6HN0 - chain A; structure by X-ray diffraction, 2.12 A resolution.

== Chain A ==
Molecule: Serum albumin
Organism: Ovis aries
UniProtKB: P14639 (ALBU_SHEEP); residues 1-583 here correspond to UniProt positions 25-607 (UniProt number = residue number + 24)
Amino-acid sequence (583 residues; numbered 1 to 583; the number before each row is that of its first residue):
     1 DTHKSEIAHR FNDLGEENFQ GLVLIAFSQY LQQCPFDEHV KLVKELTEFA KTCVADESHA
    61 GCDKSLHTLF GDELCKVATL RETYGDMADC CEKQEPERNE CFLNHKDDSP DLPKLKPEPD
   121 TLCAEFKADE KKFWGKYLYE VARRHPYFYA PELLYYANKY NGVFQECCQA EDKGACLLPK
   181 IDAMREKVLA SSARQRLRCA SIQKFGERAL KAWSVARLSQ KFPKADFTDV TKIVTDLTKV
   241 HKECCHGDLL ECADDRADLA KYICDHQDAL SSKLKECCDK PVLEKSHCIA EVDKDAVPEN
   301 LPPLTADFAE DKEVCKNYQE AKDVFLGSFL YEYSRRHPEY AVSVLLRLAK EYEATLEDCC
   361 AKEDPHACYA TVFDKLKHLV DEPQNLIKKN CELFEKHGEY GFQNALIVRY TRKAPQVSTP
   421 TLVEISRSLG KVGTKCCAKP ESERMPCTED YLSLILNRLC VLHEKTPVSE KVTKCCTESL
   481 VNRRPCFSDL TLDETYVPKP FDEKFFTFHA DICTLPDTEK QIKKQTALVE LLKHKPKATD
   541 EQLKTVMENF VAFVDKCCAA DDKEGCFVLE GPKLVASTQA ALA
Disulfide bonds: Cys53-Cys62, Cys75-Cys91, Cys90-Cys101, Cys123-Cys168, Cys167-Cys176, Cys199-Cys245, Cys244-Cys252, Cys264-Cys278, Cys277-Cys288, Cys315-Cys360, Cys359-Cys368, Cys391-Cys437, Cys436-Cys447, Cys460-Cys476, Cys475-Cys486, Cys513-Cys558, Cys557-Cys566
Ion coordination: Na+ site 1: Glu243, Glu251, Asp255; Na+ site 2 near Arg347 (its only coordinating residue here); Na+ site 3 near Ser488 (its only coordinating residue here); Na+ site 4: Lys504, Thr507
Small-molecule neighbours:
  - diclofenac (DIF; 2-[2,6-dichlorophenyl)amino]benzeneacetic acid), molecule 1: Gln20, Leu24, Phe36, Asp37, Val40, Val43, Lys44, Asp129, Lys131, Lys132, Trp134, Gly135
  - diclofenac (DIF), molecule 2: Leu115, Lys116, Pro117, Leu122, Tyr137, Glu140, Val141, Tyr160, Ile181, Met184, Arg185, Val188
  - diclofenac (DIF), molecule 3: His145, Glu186, Leu189, Ala190, Ser192, Ala193, Glu424, Ser428, Lys435, Tyr451, Leu454, Ile455, Arg458
  - diclofenac (DIF), molecule 4: Arg208, Lys211, Val215, Thr231, Val234, Thr235
  - diclofenac (DIF), molecule 5: Leu386, Ile387, Asn390, Phe402, Leu406, Arg409, Leu429, Val432, Gly433, Cys437, Thr448, Glu449, Leu452, Arg484, Ser488
  - diclofenac (DIF), molecule 6: His397, Tyr400, Gly401, Asn404, Ala405, Val408, Lys524, Leu528, Leu543, Lys544, Met547, Glu548, Val551
  - (2S)-2-hydroxybutanedioic acid (LMR), molecule 1: Arg208, Lys211, Ala212, Leu326, Gly327, Leu330, Ala349
  - (2S)-2-hydroxybutanedioic acid (LMR), molecule 2: Arg217, Leu218, Lys221, Phe222, Ile233, Leu237, Leu259, Ile263, Ile289, Ala290, Val292
  - malonate ion (MLI): Leu304, Tyr333, His337, Tyr340, Phe373
Swiss-Prot annotation at these positions:
  - binding site (Cu cation): His3
  - binding site (Ca(2+)): Glu6, Asp13, Glu243, Asp248, Glu251, Asp254, Asp258
  - binding site (Zn(2+)): His67, His246, Asp248
  - modified residue: Ser5 (Phosphoserine), Ser58 (Phosphoserine), Ser65 (Phosphoserine), Thr83 (Phosphothreonine), Lys204 (N6-succinyllysine), Ser272 (Phosphoserine), Ser418 (Phosphoserine), Thr419 (Phosphothreonine), Thr421 (Phosphothreonine), Lys435 (N6-succinyllysine), Ser488 (Phosphoserine), Lys533 (N6-methyllysine), Thr545 (Phosphothreonine), Lys563 (N6-succinyllysine)
What the authors report for this chain:
  - conformationally variable residues (side-chain flip): Trp134, Tyr160, Asn161, Met184, Arg208, Lys211, Lys350
  - binding site for diclofenac: Gln20, Leu115, Lys131, Lys132, Trp134, Gly135, His145, Arg185, Glu186, Leu189, Arg208, Lys211, Ile387, His397, Gly401, Arg409, Lys435, Leu454, Arg458, Ser488, Leu543, Lys544, Met547

== In short ==
Bound to chain A: 6 copies of diclofenac, (2S)-2-hydroxybutanedioic acid and malonate ion. From UniProt: Cu
cation-binding residue His3, 7 Ca2+-binding residues and 3 Zn2+-binding residues. From the paper: a binding
site for diclofenac at Gln20, Leu115 and Lys131 among others; conformational variability at Trp134, Tyr160 and
Asn161 among others.
Chain A is Serum albumin (Ovis aries); the structure, Complex of Ovine Serum Albumin with diclofenac, was
determined by X-ray diffraction, deposited together with 8BSG and 6HN1.
